8RMN - chains a and b of the 40 polymer chains in the assembly; structure by electron microscopy, 3.80 A resolution.

== Chain a (and b) ==
Molecule: Synthetic nanobody SbC4
Source organism: synthetic construct
Notes: antibody fragment or engineered binder; chain b of this document is another copy of the same molecule, construct and numbering; everything in this record applies to it too
Chain sequence (143 residues; each row starts with the number of its first residue; numbers below 1 keep their minus sign (Ser-2 is residue -2)):
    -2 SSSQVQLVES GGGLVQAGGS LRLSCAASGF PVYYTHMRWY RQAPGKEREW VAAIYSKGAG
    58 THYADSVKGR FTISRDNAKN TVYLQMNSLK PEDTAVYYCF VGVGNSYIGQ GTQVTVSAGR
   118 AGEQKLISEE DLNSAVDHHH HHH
Not modelled in the structure: -2 to 0, 26-32, 40-44, 53-55, 99-103, 115-140

== How chain a and chain b interact ==
Contacting residue pairs (6; chain a residue first):
  Gln39(a) - Tyr60(b)
  Gln39(a) - Lys65(b)
  Thr91(a) - Gly66(b)
  Gln110(a) - Thr69(b)
  Gln110(a) - Asn84(b)
  Thr112(a) - Asn84(b)

== In short ==
4 residues of chain a and 5 residues of chain b are in contact.
Chain a and chain b are both Synthetic nanobody SbC4 (synthetic construct); the structure, Cryo-EM structure
of a dimer of decameric human CALHM4 in complex with synthetic nanobody SbC4, was determined by electron
microscopy together with 8RMK, 8RML and 8RMM from the same study.
